Entry 8P4T (electron microscopy, 2.96 A resolution); this record covers chains B and b of the 9 polymer chains in the assembly.

[Chain B]
Protein: Glycoprotein
Source organism: Mammarenavirus lujoense
Reference sequence: C5ILC1 (C5ILC1_9VIRU); residues 59-221 here = UniProt positions 59-221
Amino-acid sequence (163 residues; numbered 59 to 221; the number before each row is that of its first residue):
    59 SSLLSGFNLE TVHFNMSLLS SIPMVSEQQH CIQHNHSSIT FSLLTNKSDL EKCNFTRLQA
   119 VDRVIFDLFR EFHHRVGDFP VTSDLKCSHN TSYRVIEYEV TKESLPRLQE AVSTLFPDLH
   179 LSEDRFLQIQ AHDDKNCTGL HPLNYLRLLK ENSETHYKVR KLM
Not modelled in the structure: 59
Disulfide bonds: C89-C195, C111-C145
Covalent attachments: N-acetylglucosamine (NAG) linked to N73, N93, N104, N148, N194; glycan linked to N112
Metal / ion sites: Na+: E212 (shared with 1 residue of chain A; 1 residue of chain C)
Small-molecule neighbours: N-acetylglucosamine (NAG; 2-acetamido-2-deoxy-beta-D-glucopyranose): E85, H199, L201
What the authors report for this chain:
  - post-translational modification sites: N112

[Chain b]
Protein: Glycoprotein
Source organism: Mammarenavirus lujoense
Reference sequence: C5ILC1 (C5ILC1_9VIRU); residue numbers follow UniProt; this construct covers 222-454
Amino-acid sequence (247 residues; row label = number of the first residue in the row):
   222 KLFQWSLSDE TGSPLPGGHC LERWLIFASD IKCFDNAAIA KCNKEHDEEF CDMLRLFDYN
   282 KASIAKLRGE ASSSINLLSG RINAIISDTL LMRSSLKRLM GIPYCNYTKF WYLNHTKLGI
   342 HSLPRCWLVS NGSYLNETKF THDMEDEADK LLTEMLKKEY VRRQEKTPIT LMDILMFSVS
   402 FYMFSVTLCI CNIPTHRHIT GLPCPKPHRL RKNGTCACGF FKSINRSTGW AKHGGDYKDD
   462 DDKGSGT
Not modelled in the structure: 230-239, 410-468
Sequence notes: expression tag (455-468)
Disulfide bonds: C241-C254, C263-C272, C326-C347
Covalent attachments: N-acetylglucosamine (NAG) linked to N327, N335, N352, N357
Small-molecule neighbours:
  - N-acetylglucosamine (NAG; 2-acetamido-2-deoxy-beta-D-glucopyranose), molecule 1: E243, R244, I247
  - N-acetylglucosamine (NAG), molecule 2: I285, R289, A292, S295
What the authors report for this chain:
  - self-association interface (contacts with another copy of this molecule); pairs are residue here / residue on that copy: E386-T374, E386-K378

[Chain B / chain b interface]
Pairs across the interface (8):
  E209(B) - R302(b)  salt bridge
  E212(B) - G301(b)
  E212(B) - N304(b)
  T213(B) - S300(b)  hydrogen bond (side chain-backbone)
  T213(B) - G301(b)
  Y215(B) - S300(b)
  K216(B) - N297(b)  hydrogen bond
  K216(B) - S300(b)  hydrogen bond
Other interface residues (no listed pair), chain b (6 interface residues in all): I296

[Overview]
5 residues of chain B and 6 residues of chain b are in contact, with 3 hydrogen bonds and 1 salt bridge. Among
the polar pairs are E209(B)-R302(b), T213(B)-S300(b) and K216(B)-N297(b). Chain B binds N-acetylglucosamine.
Bound to chain b: N-acetylglucosamine. The paper reports a modification site at N112(B); a self-association
interface involving E386(b).
Here chain B is Glycoprotein and chain b is Glycoprotein, both from Mammarenavirus lujoense. Entry 8P4T (The
spike complex of the Lujo Virus) was determined by electron microscopy.
